Entry 1C7Y (X-ray diffraction, 3.10 A resolution); this record covers chains I and A of the 9 polymer chains in the assembly.

[Chain I]
Molecule: 12-nt DNA strand
Sequence (12 nucleotides; each row starts with the number of its first residue):
   501 CAATCCCAAC TT

[Chain A]
Protein: Holliday junction DNA helicase ruva
Source organism: Escherichia coli
UniProtKB: P0A809 (RUVA_ECOLI); residues 1-203 here = UniProt positions 1-203
Amino-acid sequence (203 residues; row label = number of the first residue in the row):
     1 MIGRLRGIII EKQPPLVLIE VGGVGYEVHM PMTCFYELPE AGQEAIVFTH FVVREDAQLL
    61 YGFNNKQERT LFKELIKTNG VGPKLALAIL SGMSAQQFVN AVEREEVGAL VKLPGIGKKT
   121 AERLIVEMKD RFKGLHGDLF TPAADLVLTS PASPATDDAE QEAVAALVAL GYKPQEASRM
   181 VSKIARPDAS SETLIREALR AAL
Not modelled in the structure: 151-154
Swiss-Prot annotation at these positions:
  - region: Ala143 to Ala155 (Flexible linker)
  - motif: Glu55, Asp56 (Acidic pin)
  - binding site (DNA): Thr78 to Leu85, Pro114 to Gly117, Lys119, Thr120, Arg123
  - mutagenesis: Val28 (V28G: Defective replication fork reversal (RFR), UV light resistant, resistant to mitomycin C (MMC)), Tyr36 (Y36A: Partially complements deletion, tetramerizes, binds RuvB, branch migration by RuvA-RuvB is normal), Glu55 to Asp56 (Reduced binding of Holliday junction (HJ) DNA, binds dsDNA, decreases HJ resolution with RuvAB, inhibits chi resolution with RuvABC, nearly 10000-fold decrease in UV resistance), Glu55 (E55D: Does not bind dsDNA, slightly increases HJ resolution with RuvAB, 20% decreased chi resolution with RuvABC, no effect in vivo ...), Asp56 (D56K: Binds dsDNA, increases HJ resolution with RuvAB, no chi resolution with RuvABC; D56N: Reduced binding of HJ DNA, binds dsDNA, increases HJ resolution with RuvAB), Ile89 (I89N: Defective RFR, UV light resistant, sensitive to MMC), Leu110 (L110A: Does not complement deletion, tetramerizes, binds RuvB, does not bind DNA, no migration by RuvA-RuvB), Pro114 (P114S: Defective RFR, UV light resistant, resistant to MMC, may interact poorly with RuvB), Lys119 to Glu127 (In RuvA2KaP; tetramerizes, weakly octamerizes, binds RuvB, binds HJ DNA, makes weak complex II on HJ, 50% stimulation of RuvB ATPase, poor branch migration, does not inhibit RuvC, no defect in HJ ...), Thr120 (T120N: Suppresses the RuvB 'P220S' mutation, restores wild-type phenotype), Glu122 to Asp130 (In RuvA3m; does not make complex II with HJ, tetramerizes, binds HJ DNA, binds RuvB and stimulates its helicase activity, has decreased branch migration activity, alters RuvA-RuvC interaction, does ...), Val164 (V164I: Defective RFR, UV light resistant, resistant to MMC, may interact poorly with RuvB), 4 further mutagenesis entries in UniProt
What the authors report for this chain:
  - binding site for the 13-nt DNA strand: Gly80, Lys84, Val107
  - binding site for the 13-nt DNA strand: Gly82
  - binding site for the 12-nt DNA strand: Gly115, Arg123
  - binding site for the 12-nt DNA strand: Gly117
  - binding site for the 12-nt DNA strand: Lys119
  - binding site for the 13-nt DNA strand: Arg54 (proposed by the authors, not directly observed)
  - binding site for the 13-nt DNA strand: Glu55 (proposed by the authors, not directly observed)
  - binding site for the 13-nt DNA strand: Asp56 (proposed by the authors, not directly observed)
  - binding site for the 13-nt DNA strand: Val111
  - binding site for the 13-nt DNA strand: Lys118
  - conformationally variable residues (order/disorder transition): Thr141 to Asp157

[How chain I and chain A interact]
Residue-residue contacts - 11 pairs, chain I then chain A:
  DC505(I) - Asn79(A)  phosphate contact
  DC505(I) - Lys119(A)  salt bridge to the phosphate
  DC505(I) - Thr120(A)  phosphate contact
  DC505(I) - Arg123(A)  salt bridge to the phosphate
  DC506(I) - Gly115(A)  sugar contact
  DC506(I) - Gly117(A)  hydrogen bond to the phosphate
  DC506(I) - Lys119(A)  phosphate contact
  DC506(I) - Thr120(A)  hydrogen bond to the phosphate
  DC507(I) - Pro114(A)  phosphate contact
  DC507(I) - Gly115(A)  hydrogen bond to the phosphate
  DC507(I) - Gly117(A)  phosphate contact
Also at the interface, not in a pair above, chain I (4 interface residues in all): DT504
Also at the interface, not in a pair above, chain A (9 interface residues in all): Leu113, Ile116

[In short]
4 residues of chain I and 9 residues of chain A are in contact; the contacts include 3 hydrogen bonds and 2
salt bridges. Polar pairs include DC506(I)-Gly117(A), DC506(I)-Thr120(A) and DC507(I)-Gly115(A). From the
paper: a binding site for the 13-nt DNA strand at Gly80(A), Lys84(A) and Val107(A) among others; a binding
site for the 12-nt DNA strand at Gly115(A), Arg123(A) and Gly117(A) among others.
Here chain I is a 12-nt DNA strand and chain A is Holliday junction DNA helicase ruva (Escherichia coli).
Entry 1C7Y (E.coli ruva-holliday junction complex) was determined by X-ray diffraction.
